PDB entry 5HQ2 | X-ray diffraction, 4.50 A resolution (low resolution: residue-level contacts below are approximate; hydrogen-bond / salt-bridge calls are withheld) | chains B and G of the 8 polymer chains in the assembly

[Chain B]
Molecule: Histone H4
Organism: Xenopus laevis
UniProt: P62799 (H4_XENLA); residues 1-102 here correspond to UniProt positions 2-103 (UniProt number = residue number + 1)
Chain sequence (102 residues; numbered 1 to 102; the number before each row is that of its first residue):
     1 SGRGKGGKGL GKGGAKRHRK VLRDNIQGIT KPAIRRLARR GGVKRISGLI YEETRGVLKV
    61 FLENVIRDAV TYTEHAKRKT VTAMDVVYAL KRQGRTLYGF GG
Disordered / not traced: 1-23, 102

[Chain G]
Molecule: Histone H2A
Organism: Xenopus laevis
UniProt: Q6AZJ8 (Q6AZJ8_XENLA); residues 1-129 here correspond to UniProt positions 2-130 (UniProt number = residue number + 1)
Chain sequence (129 residues; each row starts with the number of its first residue):
     1 SGRGKQGGKT RAKAKTRSSR AGLQFPVGRV HRLLRKGNYA ERVGAGAPVY LAAVLEYLTA
    61 EILELAGNAA RDNKKTRIIP RHLQLAVRND EELNKLLGRV TIAQGGVLPN IQSVLLPKKT
   121 ESSKSAKSK
Disordered / not traced: 1-14, 120-129
From the paper describing this entry:
  - mutagenesis - E61A/E64A/D90A/E92A: decreased catalytic activity on full length Set8

[Chain B / chain G interface]
Contacting residue pairs - 10 pairs, chain B then chain G:
  Arg40(B) with Val107(G)
  Gly94(B) with Arg99(G)
  Arg95(B) with Arg99(G)
  Thr96(B) with Arg99(G); Val100(G); Thr101(G)
  Leu97(B) with Thr101(G)
  Tyr98(B) with Thr101(G); Ile102(G); Ala103(G)

[Summary]
The chain B/chain G interface involves 6 residues from each chain. From the paper: E61A/E64A/D90A/E92A of
chain G reduce catalytic activity on full length Set8.
Chain B is Histone H4 and chain G is Histone H2A, both from Xenopus laevis; the structure, Structural model of
Set8 histone H4 Lys20 methyltransferase bound to nucleosome core particle, was determined by X-ray
diffraction.
